Entry 6KDV (X-ray diffraction, 3.11 A resolution); this record covers chains B and H of the 4 polymer chains in the assembly.

# Chain B
Name: CRISPR-associated endonuclease Cas1 2
Source organism: Thermus thermophilus (strain HB8 / ATCC 27634 / DSM 579)
Notes: EC 3.1.-.-
UniProt: Q53WG8 (CAS1B_THET8); residue numbers follow UniProt; this construct covers 1-325
Chain sequence (325 residues; each row starts with the number of its first residue):
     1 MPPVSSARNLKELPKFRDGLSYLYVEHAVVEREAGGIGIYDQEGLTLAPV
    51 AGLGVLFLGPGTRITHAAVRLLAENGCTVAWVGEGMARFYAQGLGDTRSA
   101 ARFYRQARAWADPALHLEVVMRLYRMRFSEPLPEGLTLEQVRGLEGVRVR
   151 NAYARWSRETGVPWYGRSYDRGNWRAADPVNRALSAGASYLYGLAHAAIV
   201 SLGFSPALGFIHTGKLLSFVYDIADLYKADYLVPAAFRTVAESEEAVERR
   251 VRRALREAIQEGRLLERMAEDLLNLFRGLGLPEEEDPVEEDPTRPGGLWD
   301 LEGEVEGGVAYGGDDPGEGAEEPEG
Unresolved in the structure: 1-20, 282-291, 314-325
Modified / non-standard residues: Mse1 (selenomethionine); Mse86, Mse121, Mse126, Mse268 (selenomethionine; parent Met)
UniProt features mapped onto this chain:
  - binding site (Mn(2+)): Glu145, His212, Asp225

# Chain H
Molecule: 23-nt DNA strand
Sequence (23 nucleotides; numbered 1 to 23; the number before each row is that of its first residue):
     1 TTTTTTTTTTCCAGCATCGACTC
Unresolved in the structure: 1-5, 19-23

# How chain B and chain H interact
Contacting residue pairs - 9 pairs, chain B then chain H:
  Glu31(B) with DA13(H), phosphate contact
  Arg32(B) with DA13(H), hydrogen bond to the phosphate; DG14(H), salt bridge to the phosphate
  Ala34(B) with DG14(H), hydrogen bond to the phosphate
  Gly35(B) with DG14(H), hydrogen bond to the phosphate
  Arg63(B) with DT9(H), hydrogen bond to the base
  Thr65(B) with DC12(H), phosphate contact; DA13(H), hydrogen bond to the phosphate
  Ala67(B) with DA13(H), sugar contact
Also at the interface, not in a pair above, chain B (8 interface residues in all): Glu33

# In short
The interface between chain B and chain H involves 8 residues on one side and 4 on the other; the contacts
include 5 hydrogen bonds and 1 salt bridge. Polar pairs include Arg63(B)-DT9(H), Arg32(B)-DA13(H) and
Ala34(B)-DG14(H). From UniProt: 3 Mn2+-binding residues on chain B.
Chain B is CRISPR-associated endonuclease Cas1 2 (Thermus thermophilus (strain HB8 / ATCC 27634 / DSM 579))
and chain H is a 23-nt DNA strand; the structure, Crystal structure of TtCas1-DNA complex, was determined by
X-ray diffraction together with 6KE1 from the same study.
